9MH1 - chains A and F of the 18 polymer chains in the assembly; structure by electron microscopy, 2.10 A resolution.

[Chain A]
Protein: Photosystem I P700 chlorophyll a apoprotein A1
Organism: Dunaliella tertiolecta
Notes: EC 1.97.1.12
Chain sequence (751 residues; each row starts with the number of its first residue):
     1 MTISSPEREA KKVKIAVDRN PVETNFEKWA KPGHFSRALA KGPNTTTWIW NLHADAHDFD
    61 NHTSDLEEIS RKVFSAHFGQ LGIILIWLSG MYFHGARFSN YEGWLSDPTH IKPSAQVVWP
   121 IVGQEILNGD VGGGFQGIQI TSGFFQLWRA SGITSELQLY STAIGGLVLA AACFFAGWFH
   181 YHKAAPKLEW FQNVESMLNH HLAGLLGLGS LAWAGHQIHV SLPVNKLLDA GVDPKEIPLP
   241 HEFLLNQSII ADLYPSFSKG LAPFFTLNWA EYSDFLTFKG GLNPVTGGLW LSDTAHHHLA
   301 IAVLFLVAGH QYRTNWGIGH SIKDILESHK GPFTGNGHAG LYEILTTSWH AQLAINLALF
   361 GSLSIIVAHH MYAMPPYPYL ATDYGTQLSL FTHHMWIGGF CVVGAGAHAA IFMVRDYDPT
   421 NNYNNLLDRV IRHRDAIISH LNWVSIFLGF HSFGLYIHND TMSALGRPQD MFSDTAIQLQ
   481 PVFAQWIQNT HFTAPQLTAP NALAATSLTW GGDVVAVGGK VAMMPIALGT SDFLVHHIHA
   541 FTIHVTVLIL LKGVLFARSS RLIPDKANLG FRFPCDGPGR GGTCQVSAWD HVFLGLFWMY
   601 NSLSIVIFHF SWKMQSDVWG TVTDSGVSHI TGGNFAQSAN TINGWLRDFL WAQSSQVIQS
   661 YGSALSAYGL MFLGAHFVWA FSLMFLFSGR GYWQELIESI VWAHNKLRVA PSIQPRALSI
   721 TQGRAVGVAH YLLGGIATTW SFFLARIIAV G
Unresolved in the structure: 1-11
Metal / ion sites: chlorophyll a Mg (30 sites), coordinated by H53, H57, H77, Q80, Q116, Q124, H180, H182, H200, H219, H296, H297, H298, H310, H320, H329 and 14 more; 4Fe-4S cluster Fe: C575, C584 (shared with 2 residues of chain B); chlorophyll a isomer Mg near H676 (its only coordinating residue here)
Residues lining bound ligands:
  - beta-carotene (BCR), molecule 1: I83, I86, W87
  - beta-carotene (BCR), molecule 2: I84, W87, L88, G204, L205, L208, G209
  - beta-carotene (BCR), molecule 3: L85, T162, G165, G166, L169, L208, L211, A212
  - beta-carotene (BCR), molecule 4: W119, P120, I121
  - beta-carotene (BCR), molecule 5: L211, L261, F264, L299, V303, L306, V307, H310, I318
  - beta-carotene (BCR), molecule 6: F264, W269, V303
  - beta-carotene (BCR), molecule 7: L341, L345, A351, A354, I355, A409, F412
  - beta-carotene (BCR), molecule 8: A354, A358, S362, V402, A405, G406, A409, V547, L550, L551, V554
  - beta-carotene (BCR), molecule 9: M671, G674, A675, F677, V678, L733, I736, A737, W740
  - beta-carotene (BCR), molecule 10: W693, L696, I697
  - chlorophyll a isomer (CL0): F453, Y456, V535, I538, F541, T542, Y600, N601, S604, I605, F608, I642, W645, L646, L650, S654, I658, F672, H676, W679, Y731, G734, G735, T738, T739, F742
  - chlorophyll a (CLA), molecule 1: V13, K14, I15, W190, N193, S196, H200, T314, N315, W316
  - chlorophyll a (CLA), molecule 2: I15, V17, F74, F78, A172, F175, A176, F179, H180, A184, P186, W190
  - chlorophyll a (CLA), molecule 3: V22, E23, T24, N25, F26, E27, K28, W29, H34, K72, S75, G79, F174, G177, W178, Y181, H182
  - chlorophyll a (CLA), molecule 4: W29, P32, I49, W50, L52, H53
  - chlorophyll a (CLA), molecule 5: W29, P32, H34, F35, L52, H53, A56, H57, F59, H62, A76, G79, Q80, I83
  - chlorophyll a (CLA), molecule 6: T46, I49, W50, I697, I700, V701, H704, V709, P711, I713, P715, R716, L718
  - chlorophyll a (CLA), molecule 7: W50, F677, V678, F681, F685, L718, Q722, A725, V726, A729, H730, L733
  - chlorophyll a (CLA), molecule 8: H53, A54, A56, H57, D58, H350, L353, L357, F400, C401, V403, G404, A407, H408, I411, R415, F571, R572, W589, L596, L733
  - chlorophyll a (CLA), molecule 9: H57, F59, V73, A76, H77, Q80, L81, I84, L85, L88, W349, H350, Q352, L353, N356, L357, F360
  - chlorophyll a (CLA), molecule 10: H57, Q80, I83, I84, W87, F360, I397, F400, C401
  - chlorophyll a (CLA), molecule 11: L66, S70, H77, L188, F191, Q192, V194, M197, L198, H201, L202, L205, I322, L326, Y342, L345, T346, T347, S348, W349, Q352, I355, N356, L359, F360
  - chlorophyll a (CLA), molecule 12: F74, H77, F78, L81, L169, C173, W190, F191, N193, S196, M197, H200, H201, G204, L205
  - chlorophyll a (CLA), molecule 13: I83, Q116, V117, V118, W119, I121, V122, Q124, L127, I138, A667, L670, M671
  - chlorophyll a (CLA), molecule 14: I86, W87, S89, G90, M91, F93, H94, F98, Q116, V117, W119, L167
  - chlorophyll a (CLA), molecule 15: W87, M91, T141, S142, F144, S389, L390, T392, H393, W396, I397, F400, M671, I736, T739, W740, L744
  - chlorophyll a (CLA), molecule 16: W87, L88, S142, G143, F144, L147, L205, L206, F360, L363, S364, V367, M371, Y377, L390, H393, H394, I397
  - chlorophyll a (CLA), molecule 17: M91, H94, A115, Q116, I138, Q139, I140, T141, S142, A667, Y668, W740, L744
  - chlorophyll a (CLA), molecule 18: Y92, S151, G152, I153, T154, Q158, S161, T162, G209, A212, W213, G215, H216, H219, V220, P240, H241, L244
  - chlorophyll a (CLA), molecule 19: L147, A150, L205, L206, G209, S210, W213, Q217, T294, H297, H298, I301, F305, L363, I366, V367, H370, M371, P376, Y377
  - chlorophyll a (CLA), molecule 20: L157, Q158, S161, L239, H241, L244, L245
  - chlorophyll a (CLA), molecule 21: V168, A171, A172, F175
  - chlorophyll a (CLA), molecule 22: L198, L202, L206, L304, F305, V307, A308, Q311, Y312, I322, I325, L326, L359, L427, V430, V554, L555
  - chlorophyll a (CLA), molecule 23: N199, H200, A203, G204, L208, L306, G309, H310, Q311, Y312, T314, W316, I318
  - chlorophyll a (CLA), molecule 24: L211, A212, G215, I218, H219, L244, L245, Q247, F257, G260, L261, Y272, F275, L276, L299
  - chlorophyll a (CLA), molecule 25: F264, W269, A270, Y272, S273, L276, T277, F278, H296, L299, A300, V303, L304, V307, N501
  - chlorophyll a (CLA), molecule 26: F264, F265, L267
  - chlorophyll a (CLA), molecule 27: T277, F278, G280, G281, L289, D293, T294, H296, H297, A300, I301, L304, H370, M371, M374, P376, T506
  - chlorophyll a (CLA), molecule 28: F278, L497, T498, A499, P500, N501, A502
  - chlorophyll a (CLA), molecule 29: L304, L359, L363, I366, H369, H370, Y372, A373, M374, T506, S507, T509, W510
  - chlorophyll a (CLA), molecule 30: V307, H310, Q311, R313, I318, G319, H320
  - chlorophyll a (CLA), molecule 31: V307, Q311, H320, I325, S328, H329
  - chlorophyll a (CLA), molecule 32: S328, H329, K330, G331, P332, F333
  - chlorophyll a (CLA), molecule 33: F333, T334, L426, R429, V430, H433, I437, H440, L551
  - chlorophyll a (CLA), molecule 34: I365, I366, H369, M395, V402, I543, T546, V547, L550, M599, S602, L603
  - chlorophyll a (CLA), molecule 35: H369, Y372, F391, F483, A484, I487, Q488, W510, I526, L528, H536, H539, I543, V606, H609, F610, K613, M614
  - chlorophyll a (CLA), molecule 36: A436, H440, W443
  - chlorophyll a (CLA), molecule 37: I437, H440, L441, W443, V444, A540, I543, H544, V547, L551
  - chlorophyll a (CLA), molecule 38: S439, N442, W443, I446
  - chlorophyll a (CLA), molecule 39: N442, S445, I446, G449, F450, F453, G454, I457, F541, V545, L548, I549, L594, F597, W598
  - chlorophyll a (CLA), molecule 40: W443, I446, F447, F450, H451
  - chlorophyll a (CLA), molecule 41: V444, F447, L448, Q480, P481, V482, F483, A484, F533, H536, H537, A540, H544
  - chlorophyll a (CLA), molecule 42: F450, H451, G454, L455, I457, H458, T461, M462, L465, R467, D470, F472
  - chlorophyll a (CLA), molecule 43: F453, I457, D460, F541, F597, W598, Y600, N601, I642, L646, W679, Y731
  - chlorophyll a (CLA), molecule 44: T461, A464, L465
  - chlorophyll a (CLA), molecule 45: W486, I487, T490, H491, A494, P495, T498, A499, T506, W510
  - chlorophyll a (CLA), molecule 46: L646, L650, W651, W679
  - chlorophyll a (CLA), molecule 47: L670, M671, L673, G674, H676, F677, W679, A680, L683
  - chlorophyll a (CLA), molecule 48: F677, A680, F681, L683, M684, F687, Y692, W693, L696
  - chlorophyll a (CLA), molecule 49: I700, A703, H704, L707, V709
  - chlorophyll a (CLA), molecule 50: W702, A703, K706, L707
  - chlorophyll a / 1,2-dipalmitoyl-phosphatidyl-glycerole: I325, L326, H329, G331, P332, F333, T334, H338, L341, L345, L426, L427, V430
  - dodecyl-alpha-D-maltoside (LMU): E102, S155, E156, L157, Y160, S161, I164, G165
  - phylloquinone (PQN): W50, M684, F685, F687, S688, G689, W693, I697, R716, A717, L718, S719, G723
  - 4Fe-4S cluster (SF4): C575, G577, P578, C584, I720, R724

[Chain F]
Protein: PSAF1
Organism: Dunaliella tertiolecta
Chain sequence (227 residues; each row starts with the number of its first residue):
     1 MASLAQMNLR SAPLARAPAA RPVARRSAIV AKAQEQNMGA VACATALALT MGLTADVQPA
    61 SADVAGLTPC SESKAYNKLE RKELKTLEKR LKKYEPGSAP YLALQATKER TQNRFKNYAK
   121 AGLLCGNDGL PHLISDPGLA LRFNHAGEVF IPTFGFLYVA GYIGHVGRQY IIKSKEDAKP
   181 TDKEIILDVP LALQLAFQGW AWPLAAIQEL RNGSLLEKDE NITVSPR
Unresolved in the structure: 1-62
Metal / ion sites: chlorophyll a Mg near D136 (its only coordinating residue here)
Residues lining bound ligands:
  - beta-carotene (BCR), molecule 1: N117, L133, E148, V149, P152
  - beta-carotene (BCR), molecule 2: S135, P137, V149, F150, T153, G161, G164, H165, W202, A206, L215
  - beta-carotene (BCR), molecule 3: P152, F156, V159, I163
  - chlorophyll a (CLA), molecule 1: Y118, V159, W200
  - chlorophyll a (CLA), molecule 2: S135, T153, L157
  - chlorophyll a (CLA), molecule 3: D136, P137, G138, L139, R142
  - chlorophyll a (CLA), molecule 4: V149, P152, T153, F156, L157, A160, G161, I163, G164, W202
  - chlorophyll a (CLA), molecule 5: L157, W202, P203, I207, L210, L216, D219
  - chlorophyll a (CLA), molecule 6: Y158, W200, P203, L204, I207, Q208, R211, N212
  - chlorophyll a (CLA), molecule 7: Y158, V159, Y162, I163, V166, A196, F197, W200
  - chlorophyll a (CLA), molecule 8: I163, G164, V166, G167, Y170, L187, A192
  - chlorophyll a (CLA), molecule 9: Y170, I171, E184, L187, L193
  - dodecyl-alpha-D-maltoside (LMU): L210, R211, G213, L216
  - phosphatidylethanolamine (PTY): A121, L141, N144, H145, A146, G147, E148, F150, I151

[Chain A / chain F interface]
Contacting residue pairs (48; chain A residue first):
  A30(A) - I186(F)
  K41(A) - K179(F)  hydrogen bond (backbone-side chain)
  P43(A) - T181(F)  hydrogen bond (backbone-side chain)
  P43(A) - I185(F)  hydrophobic
  W48(A) - I185(F)  hydrophobic
  I49(A) - I185(F)  hydrophobic
  P120(A) - R110(F)
  E125(A) - T107(F)  hydrogen bond
  E125(A) - R110(F)  salt bridge
  N128(A) - R90(F)  hydrogen bond (backbone-side chain)
  G129(A) - R90(F)
  D130(A) - R90(F)  salt bridge
  D130(A) - K93(F)  salt bridge
  D130(A) - Y94(F)  hydrogen bond
  G134(A) - Y94(F)
  G134(A) - P100(F)
  F135(A) - Y94(F)  hydrogen bond (backbone-side chain)
  Q136(A) - R90(F)
  Q136(A) - Y94(F)
  Q136(A) - P100(F)
  Q136(A) - A103(F)
  Q136(A) - L104(F)
  W702(A) - D219(F)
  W702(A) - I222(F)
  W702(A) - T223(F)
  N705(A) - E217(F)
  N705(A) - I222(F)
  K706(A) - L215(F)
  K706(A) - L216(F)
  K706(A) - E217(F)  hydrogen bond (side chain-backbone)
  K706(A) - D219(F)  salt bridge
  K706(A) - I222(F)
  L707(A) - R168(F)  hydrogen bond (backbone-side chain)
  L707(A) - L215(F)
  L707(A) - L216(F)  hydrophobic
  R708(A) - R168(F)
  R708(A) - S214(F)  hydrogen bond (side chain-backbone)
  R708(A) - E217(F)
  V709(A) - R168(F)
  A710(A) - I171(F)
  A710(A) - K175(F)  hydrogen bond (backbone-side chain)
  P711(A) - E184(F)
  S712(A) - K175(F)
  S712(A) - P180(F)
  S712(A) - T181(F)
  S712(A) - E184(F)  hydrogen bond (backbone-side chain)
  I713(A) - T181(F)
  I713(A) - E184(F)  hydrogen bond (backbone-side chain)
Interface residues without a listed pair, chain A (26 interface residues in all): P32, G42, N44
Interface residues without a listed pair, chain F (27 interface residues in all): I172, S174, V224

[Summary]
The interface between chain A and chain F involves 26 residues on one side and 27 on the other; the contacts
include 12 hydrogen bonds and 4 salt bridges. Polar contacts include E125(A)-R110(F), D130(A)-R90(F) and
D130(A)-K93(F).
Chain A is Photosystem I P700 chlorophyll a apoprotein A1 and chain F is PSAF1, both from Dunaliella
tertiolecta; the structure, Dunaliella tertiolecta PSI-LHCI supercomplex, was determined by electron
microscopy together with 9MGW, 9MGZ and 9MH0 from the same study.
